PDB entry 8UBB | electron microscopy, 3.23 A resolution | chains B and I of the 9 polymer chains in the assembly

Chain B:
Name: Avd
From: Bordetella phage BPP-1
Reference sequence: chimeric construct of Q775D7, Q9FA38: residues 1-124 from Q775D7 (Q775D7_BPBPP) positions 1-124 (same numbers); residues 125-290 from Q9FA38 positions 5-170 (UniProt number = residue number - 120)
Amino-acid sequence (290 residues; numbered 1 to 290; the number before each row is that of its first residue):
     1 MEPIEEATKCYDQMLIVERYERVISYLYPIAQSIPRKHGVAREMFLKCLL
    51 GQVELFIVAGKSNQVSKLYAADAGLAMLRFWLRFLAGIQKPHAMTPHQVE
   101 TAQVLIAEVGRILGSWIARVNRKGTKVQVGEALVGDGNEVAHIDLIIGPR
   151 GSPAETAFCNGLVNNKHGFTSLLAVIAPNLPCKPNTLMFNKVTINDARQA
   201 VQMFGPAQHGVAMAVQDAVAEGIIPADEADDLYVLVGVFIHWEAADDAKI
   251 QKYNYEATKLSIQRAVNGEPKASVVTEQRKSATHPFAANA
Unresolved in the structure: 123-290

Chain I:
Molecule: Diversity-generating retroelement (DGR) RNA Sp
Sequence (140 nucleotides; row label = number of the first residue in the row):
     1 CAUGGCUCUGCCAACGCUACGGCUUGGCGGGCUGGCCUUUCCUCAAUAGG
    51 UGGUCAGCCGGUUCUGUCCUGCUUCGGCGAACACGUUACACGGUUCGGCA
   101 AAACGUCGAUUACUGAAAAUGGAAAGGCGGGGCCGACUUC
Unresolved in the structure: 1-2, 34-46, 57-58, 140

Chain B / chain I interface:
Residue-residue contacts (11; chain B residue first):
  Arg-19(B) with G50(I), hydrogen bond to the phosphate; U51(I), salt bridge to the phosphate
  Arg-22(B) with G50(I), hydrogen bond to the sugar
  Gln-32(B) with U3(I), base contact
  Arg-36(B) with U3(I), hydrogen bond to the phosphate; G4(I), salt bridge to the phosphate
  Lys-37(B) with G4(I), base contact
  Gly-39(B) with G4(I), hydrogen bond to the base
  Val-40(B) with G4(I), hydrogen bond to the base
  Arg-42(B) with U3(I), hydrogen bond to the sugar
  Glu-43(B) with U3(I), base contact
Other interface residues (no listed pair), chain B (11 interface residues in all): His-38, Leu-46

Summary:
11 residues of chain B face 4 of chain I across their interface; the contacts include 6 hydrogen bonds and 2
salt bridges. Among the polar pairs are Gly-39(B)/G4(I), Val-40(B)/G4(I) and Arg-22(B)/G50(I).
Chain B is Avd (Bordetella phage BPP-1) and chain I is Diversity-generating retroelement (DGR) RNA Sp; the
structure, Diversity-generating retroelement (DGR) ribonucleoprotein reverse transcriptase - Active State
(N-empty) 1b, was determined by electron microscopy (same publication as 8UB7, 8UB8, 8UB9, 8UBA, 8UBC, 8UBD,
8UBE and 8UBF).
